Entry 3E25 (X-ray diffraction, 2.70 A resolution); this record covers chain A.

== Chain A ==
Protein: Putative uncharacterized protein
From: Mycobacterium tuberculosis
Notes: EC 2.4.1.-
UniProtKB: O05309 (O05309_MYCTU); residues 1-324 here = UniProt positions 1-324
Sequence (337 residues; numbered 1 to 337; the number before each row is that of its first residue):
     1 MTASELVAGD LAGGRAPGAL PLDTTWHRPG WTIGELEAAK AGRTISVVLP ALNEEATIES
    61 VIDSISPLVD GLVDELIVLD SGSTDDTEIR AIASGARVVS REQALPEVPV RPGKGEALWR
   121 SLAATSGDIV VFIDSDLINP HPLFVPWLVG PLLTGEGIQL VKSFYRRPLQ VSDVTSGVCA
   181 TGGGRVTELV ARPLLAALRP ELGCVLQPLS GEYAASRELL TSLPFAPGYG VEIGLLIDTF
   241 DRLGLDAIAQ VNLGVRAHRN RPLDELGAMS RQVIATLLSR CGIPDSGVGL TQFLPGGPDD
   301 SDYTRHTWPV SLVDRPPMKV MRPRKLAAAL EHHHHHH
Not modelled in the structure: 1-23, 167-184, 257-259, 294-302, 324-337
Construct notes: expression tag (325-337)
Bound ions: Mg2+: Asp136 (together with UDP)
Small-molecule neighbours:
  - 3-phosphoglyceric acid (3PG): Arg185, Val186, Thr187, Arg261, Leu266
  - UDP (uridine-5'-diphosphate): Pro50, Ala51, Leu52, Glu54, Ser81, Gly113, Lys114, Ala117, Asp134, Ser135, Asp136, Tyr229, Arg261, Met269
Reported in the primary citation:
  - conformationally variable residues (loop rearrangement, order/disorder transition): Arg256, Ala257 to Arg259, Asn260
  - binding site for UDP: Pro50, Ala51, Leu52, Glu54, Ser81, Gly113, Lys114, Ser135, Tyr229, Arg261
  - contacts within the chain: Ser81-Arg101 (hydrogen bond), Lys114-Glu232 (salt bridge), Lys114-Asp134 (hydrogen bond), Tyr165-Glu212, Ser163-Ser210 (hydrogen bond), Gln207-Ser210 (hydrogen bond), Ser210-Glu212 (hydrogen bond), Tyr213-Glu232
  - specificity-determining residues: Ser81
  - Mg2+ coordination: Asp136
  - specificity-determining residues: Leu209, Ser210 (proposed by the authors, not directly observed)
  - binding site for 3-phosphoglyceric acid: Val186, Thr187
  - binding site for UDP: Asp134, Met269 (proposed by the authors, not directly observed)
  - catalytic residues: Lys114, Asp134, Glu232 (proposed by the authors, not directly observed)

== Summary ==
Chain A binds UDP and 3-phosphoglyceric acid. The paper reports catalytic residues Lys114, Asp134 and Glu232;
a binding site for UDP at Pro50, Ala51 and Leu52 among others.
Chain A is Putative uncharacterized protein (Mycobacterium tuberculosis); the structure, Crystal structure of
M. tuberculosis glucosyl-3-phosphoglycerate synthase, was determined by X-ray diffraction together with 3E26
from the same study.
